5C4I - chains C and F of the 6 polymer chains in the assembly; structure by X-ray diffraction, 2.27 A resolution.

== Chain C (and F) ==
Protein: Oxalate oxidoreductase subunit beta
Organism: Moorella thermoacetica (strain ATCC 39073)
Notes: EC 1.2.7.10; chain F of this document is another copy of the same molecule, construct and numbering; everything in this record applies to it too
UniProtKB: Q2RI42 (OORB_MOOTA); numbering as in UniProt (aligned over 1-314)
Amino-acid sequence (314 residues; each row starts with the number of its first residue):
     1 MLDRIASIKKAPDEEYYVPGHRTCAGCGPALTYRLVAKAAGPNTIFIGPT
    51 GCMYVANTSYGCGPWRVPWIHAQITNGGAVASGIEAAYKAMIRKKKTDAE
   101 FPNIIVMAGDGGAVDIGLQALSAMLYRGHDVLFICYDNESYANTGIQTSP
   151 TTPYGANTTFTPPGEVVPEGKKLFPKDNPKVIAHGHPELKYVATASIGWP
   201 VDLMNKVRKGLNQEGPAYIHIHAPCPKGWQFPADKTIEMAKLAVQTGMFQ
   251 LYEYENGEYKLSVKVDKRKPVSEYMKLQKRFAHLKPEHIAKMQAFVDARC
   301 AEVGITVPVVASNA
Disordered / not traced: 313-314
Metal / ion sites: 4Fe-4S cluster Fe: C24, C27, C52, C225; Mg2+: D110, N138, S140 (together with thiamine diphosphate)
Small-molecule neighbours:
  - 4Fe-4S cluster (SF4): T23, C24, C27, P29, C52, M53, A56, N138, A142, I146, C225, P226, K227
  - thiamine diphosphate (TPP): T50, G51, C52, M53, I74, T75, G109, D110, G111, G112, I116, Y136, N138, S140, Y141, A142, N143, T144
What the authors report for this chain:
  - 4Fe-4S cluster coordination: C24 to C27, C52
  - binding site for thiamine diphosphate: C52, G109 to N143

== Interface between chain C and chain F ==
Contacting residue pairs (44; chain C residue first):
  D115(C) - Q119(F)
  I116(C) - Q119(F)
  G117(C) - Q119(F)  hydrogen bond (backbone-side chain)
  L118(C) - Q119(F)  hydrogen bond (backbone-side chain)
  L118(C) - S122(F)
  Q119(C) - D115(F)
  Q119(C) - I116(F)  hydrogen bond (side chain-backbone)
  Q119(C) - G117(F)
  Q119(C) - L118(F)  hydrogen bond (side chain-backbone)
  Q119(C) - Q119(F)  hydrogen bond (side chain-backbone)
  S122(C) - L118(F)
  S122(C) - K176(F)  hydrogen bond
  Y126(C) - S149(F)  hydrogen bond (side chain-backbone)
  Y126(C) - P150(F)
  Y126(C) - K171(F)  hydrogen bond
  Y126(C) - L173(F)  hydrophobic
  Y126(C) - F174(F)
  Y126(C) - K176(F)
  R127(C) - L173(F)
  S149(C) - Y126(F)  hydrogen bond (backbone-side chain)
  P150(C) - Y126(F)
  K171(C) - Y126(F)  hydrogen bond
  L173(C) - Y126(F)
  L173(C) - R127(F)
  F174(C) - Y126(F)
  P175(C) - P187(F)
  K176(C) - S122(F)  hydrogen bond
  K176(C) - Y126(F)
  K176(C) - G185(F)
  K176(C) - H186(F)
  D177(C) - G185(F)  hydrogen bond (backbone-backbone)
  K180(C) - H184(F)
  V181(C) - V181(F)
  V181(C) - H184(F)
  V181(C) - G185(F)
  H184(C) - K180(F)
  H184(C) - V181(F)
  G185(C) - K176(F)
  G185(C) - D177(F)  hydrogen bond (backbone-backbone)
  G185(C) - V181(F)
  H186(C) - K176(F)
  H186(C) - V181(F)
  P187(C) - F174(F)
  P187(C) - P175(F)
Also at the interface, not in a pair above, chain C (26 interface residues in all): T148, E188, F295, E302
Also at the interface, not in a pair above, chain F (26 interface residues in all): A123, T148, E188, F295

== Overview ==
The chain C/chain F interface involves 26 residues from each chain; the contacts include 13 hydrogen bonds.
Among the polar pairs are G117(C)-Q119(F), L118(C)-Q119(F) and Q119(C)-I116(F). Bound to chain C: 4Fe-4S
cluster and thiamine diphosphate. From the paper: a binding site for thiamine diphosphate at C52(C) and
G109(C); 4Fe-4S cluster coordination by C24(C) and C52(C).
Chain C and chain F are both Oxalate oxidoreductase subunit beta (Moorella thermoacetica (strain ATCC 39073));
the structure, Structure of an Oxalate Oxidoreductase, was determined by X-ray diffraction.
